Entry 4MLS (X-ray diffraction, 1.98 A resolution); this record covers chains A and B.

Chain A:
Protein: Fibronectin binding protein
Source organism: Streptococcus pyogenes
Reference sequence: Q8G9G1 (Q8G9G1_STRPY); residues 22-113 here correspond to UniProt positions 461-552 (UniProt number = residue number + 439)
Chain sequence (95 residues; row label = number of the first residue in the row):
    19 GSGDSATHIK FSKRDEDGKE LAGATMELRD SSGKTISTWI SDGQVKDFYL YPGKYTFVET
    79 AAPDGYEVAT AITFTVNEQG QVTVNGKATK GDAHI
Disordered / not traced: 19-22, 104-113
Sequence notes: expression tag (19-21); engineered mutation E34 (Ile473 in Q8G9G1), Y69 (Met508 in Q8G9G1)

Chain B:
Protein: SpyTag
Chain sequence (13 residues; row label = number of the first residue in the row):
   111 AHIVMVDAYK PTK
Disordered / not traced: 123

How chain A and chain B interact:
Contacting residue pairs (45; chain A residue first):
  H26(A) with A111(B), hydrogen bond (backbone-backbone)
  I27(A) with A111(B)
  K28(A) with A111(B), hydrogen bond (backbone-backbone); H112(B); I113(B), hydrogen bond (backbone-backbone)
  F29(A) with I113(B); M115(B), hydrophobic
  S30(A) with I113(B), hydrogen bond (backbone-backbone); V114(B); M115(B), hydrogen bond (backbone-backbone)
  K31(A) with M115(B); V116(B); D117(B), covalent bond
  R32(A) with V114(B); M115(B), hydrogen bond (backbone-backbone); V116(B); D117(B), hydrogen bond (backbone-backbone)
  D33(A) with V116(B); D117(B); Y119(B)
  E34(A) with A118(B); Y119(B), hydrogen bond (side chain-backbone)
  D35(A) with Y119(B), hydrogen bond
  L39(A) with D117(B)
  M44(A) with M115(B), hydrophobic
  F75(A) with I113(B), hydrophobic; M115(B)
  E77(A) with D117(B)
  A80(A) with D117(B)
  G83(A) with Y119(B); K120(B), hydrogen bond (backbone-backbone)
  Y84(A) with D117(B); A118(B); Y119(B), hydrophobic
  E85(A) with D117(B); A118(B), hydrogen bond (backbone-backbone); Y119(B); K120(B)
  A87(A) with M115(B), hydrophobic; V116(B)
  T88(A) with M115(B)
  I90(A) with I113(B), hydrophobic; V114(B); M115(B), hydrophobic
  V100(A) with A111(B), hydrophobic
Interface residues without a listed pair, chain A (28 interface residues in all): A42, P81, D82, A89, F92, V102
Interface residues without a listed pair, chain B (11 interface residues in all): P121
From the paper, about this interface:
  - interface residues, chain A: K31(A), E34(A), E85(A)

In short:
The interface between chain A and chain B involves 28 residues on one side and 11 on the other, with 1
covalent bond and 11 hydrogen bonds. Polar contacts include E34(A)-Y119(B), D35(A)-Y119(B) and H26(A)-A111(B).
The paper reports interface residues K31(A), E34(A) and E85(A).
Chain A is Fibronectin binding protein (Streptococcus pyogenes) and chain B is SpyTag; the structure, Crystal
structure of the SpyTag and SpyCatcher-deltaN1 complex, was determined by X-ray diffraction (same publication
as 4MLI).
